PDB entry 6YEY | electron microscopy, 3.70 A resolution | chains B and E of the 5 polymer chains in the assembly

Chain B (and E):
Molecule: A component of insecticidal toxin complex (Tc)
Organism: Xenorhabdus nematophila
Notes: chain E of this document is another copy of the same molecule, construct and numbering; everything in this record applies to it too
UniProtKB: A0A0R4FN93 (A0A0R4FN93_XENNE); residues 1-2523 here = UniProt positions 1-2523
Chain sequence (2523 residues; numbered 1 to 2523; the number before each row is that of its first residue):
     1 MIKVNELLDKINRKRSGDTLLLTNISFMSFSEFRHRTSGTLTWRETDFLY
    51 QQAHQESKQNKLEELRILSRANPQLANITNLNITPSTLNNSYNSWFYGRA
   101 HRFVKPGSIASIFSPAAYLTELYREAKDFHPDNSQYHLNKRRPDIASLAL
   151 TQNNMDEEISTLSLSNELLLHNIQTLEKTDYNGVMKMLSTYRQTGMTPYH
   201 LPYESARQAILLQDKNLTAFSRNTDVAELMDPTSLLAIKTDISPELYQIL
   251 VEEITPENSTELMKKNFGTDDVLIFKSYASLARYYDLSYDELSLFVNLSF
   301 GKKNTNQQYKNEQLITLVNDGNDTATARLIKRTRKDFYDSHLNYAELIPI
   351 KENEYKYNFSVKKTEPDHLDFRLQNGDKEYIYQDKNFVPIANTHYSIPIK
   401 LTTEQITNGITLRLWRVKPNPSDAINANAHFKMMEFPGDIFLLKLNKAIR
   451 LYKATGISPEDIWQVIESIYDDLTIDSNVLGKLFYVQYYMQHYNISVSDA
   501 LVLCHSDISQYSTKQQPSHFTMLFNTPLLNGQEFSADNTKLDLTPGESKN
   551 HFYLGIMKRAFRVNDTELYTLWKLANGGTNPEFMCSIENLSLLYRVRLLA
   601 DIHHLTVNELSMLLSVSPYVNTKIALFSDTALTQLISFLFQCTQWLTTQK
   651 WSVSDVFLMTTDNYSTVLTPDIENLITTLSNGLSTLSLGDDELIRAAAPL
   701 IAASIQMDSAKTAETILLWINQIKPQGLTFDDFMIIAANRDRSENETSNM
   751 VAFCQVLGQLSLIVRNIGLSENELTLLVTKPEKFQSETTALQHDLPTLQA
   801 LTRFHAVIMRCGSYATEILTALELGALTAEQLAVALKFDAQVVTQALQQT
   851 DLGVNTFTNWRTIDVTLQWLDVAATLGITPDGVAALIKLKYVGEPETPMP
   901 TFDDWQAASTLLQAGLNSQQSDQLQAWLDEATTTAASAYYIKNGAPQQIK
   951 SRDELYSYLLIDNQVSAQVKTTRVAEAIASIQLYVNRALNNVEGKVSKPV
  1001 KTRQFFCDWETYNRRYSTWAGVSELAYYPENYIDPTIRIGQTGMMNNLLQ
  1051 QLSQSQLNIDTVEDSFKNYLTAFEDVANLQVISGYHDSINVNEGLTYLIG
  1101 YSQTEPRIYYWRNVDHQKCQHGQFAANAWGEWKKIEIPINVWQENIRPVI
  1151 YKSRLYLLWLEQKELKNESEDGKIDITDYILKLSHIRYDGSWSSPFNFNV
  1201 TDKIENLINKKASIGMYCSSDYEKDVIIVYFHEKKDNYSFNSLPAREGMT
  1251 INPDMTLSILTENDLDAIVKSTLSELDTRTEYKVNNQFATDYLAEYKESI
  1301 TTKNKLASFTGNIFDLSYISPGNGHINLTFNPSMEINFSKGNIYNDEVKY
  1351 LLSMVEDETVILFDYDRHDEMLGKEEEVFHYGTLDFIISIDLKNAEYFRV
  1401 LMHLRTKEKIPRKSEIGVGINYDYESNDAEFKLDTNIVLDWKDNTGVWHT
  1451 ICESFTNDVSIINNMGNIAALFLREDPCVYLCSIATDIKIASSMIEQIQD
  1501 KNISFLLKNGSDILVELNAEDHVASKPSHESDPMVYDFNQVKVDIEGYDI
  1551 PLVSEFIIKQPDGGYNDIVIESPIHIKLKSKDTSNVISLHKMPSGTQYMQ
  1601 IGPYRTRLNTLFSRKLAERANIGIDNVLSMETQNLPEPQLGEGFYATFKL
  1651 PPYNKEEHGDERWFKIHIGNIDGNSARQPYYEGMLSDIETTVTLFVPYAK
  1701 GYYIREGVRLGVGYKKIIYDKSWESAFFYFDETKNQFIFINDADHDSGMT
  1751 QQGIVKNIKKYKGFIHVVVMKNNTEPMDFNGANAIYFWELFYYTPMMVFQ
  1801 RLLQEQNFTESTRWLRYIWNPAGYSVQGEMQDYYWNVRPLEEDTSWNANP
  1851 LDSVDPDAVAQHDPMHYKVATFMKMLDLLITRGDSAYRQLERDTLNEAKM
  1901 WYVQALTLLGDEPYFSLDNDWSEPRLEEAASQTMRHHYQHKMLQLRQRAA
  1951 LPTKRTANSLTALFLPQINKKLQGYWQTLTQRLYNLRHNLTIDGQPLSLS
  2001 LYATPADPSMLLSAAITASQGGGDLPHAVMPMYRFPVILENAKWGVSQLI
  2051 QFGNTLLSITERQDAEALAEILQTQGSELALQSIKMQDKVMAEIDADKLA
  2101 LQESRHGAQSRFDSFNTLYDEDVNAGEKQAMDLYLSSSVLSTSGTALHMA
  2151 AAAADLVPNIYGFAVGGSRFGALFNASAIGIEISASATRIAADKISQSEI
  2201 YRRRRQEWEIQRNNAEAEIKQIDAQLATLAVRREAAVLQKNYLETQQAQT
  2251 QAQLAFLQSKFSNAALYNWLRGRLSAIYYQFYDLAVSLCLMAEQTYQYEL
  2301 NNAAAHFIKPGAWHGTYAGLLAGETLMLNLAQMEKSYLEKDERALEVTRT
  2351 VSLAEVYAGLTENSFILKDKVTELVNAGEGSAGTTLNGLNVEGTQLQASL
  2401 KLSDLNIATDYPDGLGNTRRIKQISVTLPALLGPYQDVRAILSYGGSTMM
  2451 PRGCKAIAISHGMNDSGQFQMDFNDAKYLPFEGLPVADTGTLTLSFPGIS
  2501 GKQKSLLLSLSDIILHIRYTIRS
Not modelled in the structure: 1-19, 1339-1499, 1561-1566

How chain B and chain E interact:
Contacting residue pairs - 45 pairs, chain B then chain E:
  Gln-1050(B) / Lys-2194(E)  hydrogen bond (backbone-side chain)
  Gln-1051(B) / Leu-2135(E)
  Gln-1051(B) / Val-2139(E)
  Ser-1053(B) / Lys-2194(E)
  Ser-1053(B) / Ile-2195(E)
  Gln-1054(B) / Met-2131(E)
  Gln-1054(B) / Leu-2135(E)
  Gln-1054(B) / Lys-2194(E)
  Gln-1054(B) / Ser-2198(E)
  Ser-1055(B) / Ser-2198(E)  hydrogen bond
  Gln-1056(B) / Asp-2122(E)
  Gln-1056(B) / Val-2123(E)
  Gln-1056(B) / Lys-2128(E)
  Asn-1058(B) / Lys-2128(E)
  Glu-1105(B) / Ala-2153(E)
  Pro-1106(B) / Met-2149(E)
  Pro-1106(B) / Ala-2150(E)
  Pro-1106(B) / Ala-2153(E)  hydrophobic
  Glu-1136(B) / Ser-2177(E)  hydrogen bond (backbone-side chain)
  Pro-1138(B) / Leu-2173(E)
  Pro-1138(B) / Phe-2174(E)
  Lys-1163(B) / Phe-2170(E)
  Leu-1165(B) / Pro-2158(E)  hydrophobic
  Leu-1165(B) / Val-2165(E)
  Leu-1165(B) / Gly-2166(E)
  Lys-1166(B) / Val-2165(E)
  Asn-1167(B) / Gly-2162(E)
  Asn-1167(B) / Val-2165(E)
  Asp-1171(B) / Phe-2163(E)
  Ile-1174(B) / Phe-2163(E)
  Ile-1174(B) / Val-2165(E)  hydrophobic
  Pro-1195(B) / Phe-2174(E)  hydrophobic
  Glu-1805(B) / Arg-2202(E)  salt bridge
  Thr-2017(B) / Pro-670(E)
  Thr-2017(B) / Asp-671(E)
  Thr-2017(B) / Asn-674(E)
  Ala-2018(B) / Asn-674(E)  hydrogen bond (backbone-side chain)
  Ser-2019(B) / Pro-670(E)  hydrogen bond (side chain-backbone)
  Ser-2019(B) / Glu-673(E)
  Ser-2019(B) / Asn-674(E)  hydrogen bond
  Pro-2310(B) / Asn-681(E)
  His-2314(B) / Asn-674(E)
  His-2314(B) / Thr-677(E)
  His-2314(B) / Thr-678(E)
  Thr-2316(B) / Asn-674(E)
Other interface residues (no listed pair), chain B (34 interface residues in all): Thr-1061, Ile-1108, Ile-1137, Asn-1140, Lys-1182, Arg-1801, Lys-2309, Gly-2311, Tyr-2317
Other interface residues (no listed pair), chain E (33 interface residues in all): Ser-684, Leu-2156, Ile-2181, Thr-2188

In short:
34 residues of chain B face 33 of chain E across their interface, with 6 hydrogen bonds and 1 salt bridge.
Polar pairs include Glu-1805(B)/Arg-2202(E), Gln-1050(B)/Lys-2194(E) and Ser-1055(B)/Ser-2198(E).
Both chains are A component of insecticidal toxin complex (Tc) (Xenorhabdus nematophila). Entry 6YEY
(Xenorhabdus nematophila XptA1 in complex with porcine mucosa heparin) was determined by electron microscopy
together with 6YEW from the same study.
